4PHQ - chain A; structure by X-ray diffraction, 1.94 A resolution.

[Chain A]
Name: Hemolysin E, chromosomal
From: Escherichia coli
UniProtKB: P77335 (HLYE_ECOLI); residues 6-303 here = UniProt positions 6-303
Sequence (298 residues; each row starts with the number of its first residue):
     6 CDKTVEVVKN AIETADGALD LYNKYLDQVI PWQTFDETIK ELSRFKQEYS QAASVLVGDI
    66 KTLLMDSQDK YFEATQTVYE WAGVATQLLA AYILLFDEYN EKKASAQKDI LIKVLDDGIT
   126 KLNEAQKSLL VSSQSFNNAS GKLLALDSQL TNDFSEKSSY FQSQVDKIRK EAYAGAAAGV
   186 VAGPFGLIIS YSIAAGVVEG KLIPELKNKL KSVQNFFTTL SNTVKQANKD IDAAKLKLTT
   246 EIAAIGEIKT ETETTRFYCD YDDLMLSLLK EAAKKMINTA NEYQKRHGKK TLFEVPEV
Disordered / not traced: 297-303
Sequence notes: engineered mutation Cys6 (Ala in P77335), Ala87 (Cys in P77335), Cys264 (Val in P77335), Ala285 (Cys in P77335)
Swiss-Prot annotation at these positions:
  - natural variant: Lys175 (K175R: In strain: CH9802), Gly201 (G201A: In strain: CH9802)
  - mutagenesis: Gly88 to Ala90 (Abolishes cytotoxic activity), Tyr97 (Y97H: Strongly reduces cytotoxic activity), Asn143 to Ala144 (Abolishes cytotoxic activity), Asn157 (N157H: Strongly reduces cytotoxic activity), Tyr165 (Y165C: Strongly reduces cytotoxic activity), Ala183 to Val186 (In PMWK16; retained in cytosol. Loss of function), Ala183 to Gly184 (Abolishes cytotoxic activity), Ala187 to Gly188 (Abolishes cytotoxic activity), Arg261 (R261K: Strongly reduces cytotoxic activity), Asp268 (D268A: Strongly reduces cytotoxic activity), Gly293 to Lys294 (Strongly reduces cytotoxic activity)

[In short]
Curated annotation (UniProt) lists 18 mutagenesis sites.
Chain A is Hemolysin E, chromosomal (Escherichia coli); the structure, ClyA CC6/264 ox (6-303), was determined
by X-ray diffraction together with 4PHO from the same study.
